Entry 6BRF (X-ray diffraction, 2.50 A resolution); this record covers chains A and F of the 6 polymer chains in the assembly.

# Chain A
Protein: Tubulin alpha-1B chain
Organism: Sus scrofa
UniProtKB: Q2XVP4 (TBA1B_PIG); residue numbers follow UniProt; this construct covers 1-450
Amino-acid sequence (450 residues; numbered 1 to 450; the number before each row is that of its first residue):
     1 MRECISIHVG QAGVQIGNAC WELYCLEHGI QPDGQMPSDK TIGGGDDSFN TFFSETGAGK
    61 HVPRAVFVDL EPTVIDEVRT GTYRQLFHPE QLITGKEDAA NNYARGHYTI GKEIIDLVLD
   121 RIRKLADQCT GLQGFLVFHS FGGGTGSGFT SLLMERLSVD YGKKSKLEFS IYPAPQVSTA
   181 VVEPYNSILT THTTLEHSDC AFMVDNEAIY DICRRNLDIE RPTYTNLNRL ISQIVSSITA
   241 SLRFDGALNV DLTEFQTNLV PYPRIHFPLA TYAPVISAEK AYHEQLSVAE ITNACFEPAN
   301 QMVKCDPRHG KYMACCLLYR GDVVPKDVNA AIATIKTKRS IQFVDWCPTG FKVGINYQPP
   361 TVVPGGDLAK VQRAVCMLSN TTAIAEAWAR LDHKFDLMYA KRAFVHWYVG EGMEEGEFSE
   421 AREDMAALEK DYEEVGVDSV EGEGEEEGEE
Disordered / not traced: 438-450
Swiss-Prot annotation at these positions:
  - motif: Met-1 to Cys-4 (MREC motif)
  - active site: Glu-254
  - binding site (GTP): Gly-10, Gln-11, Ala-12, Gln-15, Glu-71, Ala-99, Ser-140, Gly-143, Gly-144, Thr-145, Gly-146, Thr-179, Glu-183, Asn-206, Tyr-224, Asn-228, Leu-252
  - binding site (Mg(2+)): Glu-71
  - modified residue: Lys-40 (N6,N6,N6-trimethyllysine), Ser-48 (Phosphoserine), Ser-232 (Phosphoserine), Tyr-282 (3'-nitrotyrosine), Arg-339 (Omega-N-methylarginine), Ser-439 (Phosphoserine), Glu-443 (5-glutamyl polyglutamate), Glu-445 (5-glutamyl polyglutamate)
  - cross-link (Glycyl lysine isopeptide (Lys-Gly)): Lys-326 (interchain with G-Cter in ubiquitin), Lys-370 (interchain with G-Cter in ubiquitin)
Ion coordination: Ca2+: Asp-39, Thr-41, Gly-44, Glu-55
Small-molecule neighbours:
  - E44 (2-chloro-4-(6-methoxy-3,4-dihydroquinolin-1(2H)-yl)pyrido[3,2-d]pyrimidine): Asn-101, Thr-179, Ala-180, Val-181
  - GTP (guanosine-5'-triphosphate): Gly-10, Gln-11, Ala-12, Gln-15, Ile-16, Asp-69, Asp-98, Ala-99, Ala-100, Asn-101, Ser-140, Gly-142, Gly-143, Gly-144, Thr-145, Gly-146, Ile-171, Pro-173, Val-177, Ser-178, Thr-179, Glu-183, Asn-206, Tyr-224, Leu-227, Asn-228, Ile-231

# Chain F
Protein: Tubulin tyrosine ligase
Organism: Gallus gallus
UniProtKB: E1BQ43 (E1BQ43_CHICK); residue numbers follow UniProt; this construct covers 1-378
Amino-acid sequence (384 residues; row label = number of the first residue in the row):
     1 MYTFVVRDEN SSVYAEVSRL LLATGQWKRL RKDNPRFNLM LGERNRLPFG RLGHEPGLVQ
    61 LVNYYRGADK LCRKASLVKL IKTSPELSES CTWFPESYVI YPTNLKTPVA PAQNGIRHLI
   121 NNTRTDEREV FLAAYNRRRE GREGNVWIAK SSAGAKGEGI LISSEASELL DFIDEQGQVH
   181 VIQKYLEKPL LLEPGHRKFD IRSWVLVDHL YNIYLYREGV LRTSSEPYNS ANFQDKTCHL
   241 TNHCIQKEYS KNYGRYEEGN EMFFEEFNQY LMDALNTTLE NSILLQIKHI IRSCLMCIEP
   301 AISTKHLHYQ SFQLFGFDFM VDEELKVWLI EVNGAPACAQ KLYAELCQGI VDVAISSVFP
   361 LADTGQKTSQ PTSIFIKLHH HHHH
Disordered / not traced: 104-127, 150-160, 248-251, 363-371, 381-384
Construct notes: expression tag (379-384)
Ion coordination: Mg2+: Glu-331 (together with AMP-PCP)
Small-molecule neighbours: AMP-PCP (ACP; phosphomethylphosphonic acid adenylate ester): Pro-95, Ile-148, Gln-183, Lys-184, Tyr-185, Leu-186, Lys-198, Asp-200, Arg-202, Arg-222, His-239, Leu-240, Thr-241, Asn-242, Asp-318, Met-320, Ile-330, Glu-331, Asn-333

# Interface between chain A and chain F
Contacting residue pairs (19; chain A residue first):
  Gln-176(A) with Pro-56(F)
  Glu-207(A) with His-54(F), salt bridge
  Glu-297(A) with His-306(F)
  Lys-304(A) with His-54(F)
  Asp-306(A) with Arg-66(F); Leu-307(F)
  Arg-308(A) with Pro-300(F), hydrogen bond (side chain-backbone); Ala-301(F), hydrogen bond (side chain-backbone); Ile-302(F); Ser-303(F), hydrogen bond (side chain-backbone)
  His-309(A) with Arg-66(F), hydrogen bond (side chain-backbone); Gly-67(F); Ala-301(F), hydrogen bond (side chain-backbone)
  Ser-340(A) with Ala-301(F)
  Glu-386(A) with Gly-50(F); Arg-66(F), salt bridge
  Arg-390(A) with Gly-50(F); His-54(F)
  His-393(A) with Arg-51(F)
Other interface residues (no listed pair), chain A (14 interface residues in all): Pro-298, Cys-305, Lys-338
Other interface residues (no listed pair), chain F (14 interface residues in all): Gly-53, His-308

# Overview
The chain A/chain F interface involves 14 residues from each chain; the contacts include 5 hydrogen bonds and
2 salt bridges. Among the polar pairs are Glu-207(A)/His-54(F), Glu-386(A)/Arg-66(F) and
Arg-308(A)/Pro-300(F). Bound to chain A: GTP and compound E44. Chain F binds AMP-PCP.
Here chain A is Tubulin alpha-1B chain (Sus scrofa) and chain F is Tubulin tyrosine ligase (Gallus gallus).
Entry 6BRF (Tubulin-RB3_SLD-TTL in complex with heterocyclic pyrimidine compound 4b) was determined by X-ray
diffraction (same publication as 6BR1, 6BRY and 6BS2).
